8P5E - chains 4 and 7 of the 15 polymer chains in the assembly; structure by electron microscopy, 3.90 A resolution.

Chain 4:
Name: DNA replication licensing factor MCM4
Organism: Saccharomyces cerevisiae
Notes: EC 3.6.4.12
Reference sequence: P30665 (MCM4_YEAST); numbering as in UniProt (aligned over 1-933)
Sequence (933 residues; numbered 1 to 933; the number before each row is that of its first residue):
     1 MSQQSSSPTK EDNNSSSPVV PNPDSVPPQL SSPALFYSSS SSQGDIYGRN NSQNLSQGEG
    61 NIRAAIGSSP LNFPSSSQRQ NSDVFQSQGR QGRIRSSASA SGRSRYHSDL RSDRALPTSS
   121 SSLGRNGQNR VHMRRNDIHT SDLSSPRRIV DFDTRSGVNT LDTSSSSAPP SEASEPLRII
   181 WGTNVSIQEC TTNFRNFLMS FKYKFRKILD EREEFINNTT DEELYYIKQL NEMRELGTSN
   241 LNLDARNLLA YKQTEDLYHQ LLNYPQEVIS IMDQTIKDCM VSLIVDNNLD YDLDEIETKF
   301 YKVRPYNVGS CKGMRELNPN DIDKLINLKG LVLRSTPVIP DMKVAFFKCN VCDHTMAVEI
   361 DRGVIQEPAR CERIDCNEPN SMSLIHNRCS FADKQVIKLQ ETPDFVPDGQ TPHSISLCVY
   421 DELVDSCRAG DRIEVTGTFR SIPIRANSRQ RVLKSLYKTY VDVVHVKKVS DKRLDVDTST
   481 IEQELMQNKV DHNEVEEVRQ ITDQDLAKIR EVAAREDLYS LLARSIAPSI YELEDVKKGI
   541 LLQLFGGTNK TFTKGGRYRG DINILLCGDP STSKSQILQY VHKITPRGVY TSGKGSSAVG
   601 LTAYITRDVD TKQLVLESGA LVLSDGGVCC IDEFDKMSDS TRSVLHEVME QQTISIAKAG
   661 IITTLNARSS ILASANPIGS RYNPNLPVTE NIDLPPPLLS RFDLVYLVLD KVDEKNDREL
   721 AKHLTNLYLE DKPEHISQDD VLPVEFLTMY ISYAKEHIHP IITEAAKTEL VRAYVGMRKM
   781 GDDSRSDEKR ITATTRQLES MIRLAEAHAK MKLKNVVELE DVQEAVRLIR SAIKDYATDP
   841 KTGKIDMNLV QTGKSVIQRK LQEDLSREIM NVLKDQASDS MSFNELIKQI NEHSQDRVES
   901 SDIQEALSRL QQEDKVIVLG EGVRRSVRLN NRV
Not modelled in the structure: 1-182, 213-222, 286-291, 470-503, 594-599, 730-740, 842-933
Metal / ion sites: Zn2+: Cys349, Cys352, Cys371, Cys376
Residues lining bound ligands:
  - ADP (adenosine-5'-diphosphate), molecule 1: Ser529, Asp569, Pro570, Ser571, Thr572, Ser573, Lys574, Ser575, Asn676, Leu720, Leu724
  - ADP, molecule 2: Arg701, Thr795, Arg796

Chain 7:
Name: DNA replication licensing factor MCM7
Organism: Saccharomyces cerevisiae
Notes: EC 3.6.4.12
Reference sequence: P38132 (MCM7_YEAST); residue numbers follow UniProt; this construct covers 1-845
Sequence (845 residues; each row starts with the number of its first residue):
     1 MSAALPSIQL PVDYNNLFNE ITDFLVTFKQ DTLSSDATRN ENEDENLDAE NIEQHLLEKG
    61 PKYMAMLQKV ANRELNSVII DLDDILQYQN EKFLQGTQAD DLVSAIQQNA NHFTELFCRA
   121 IDNNMPLPTK EIDYKDDVLD VILNQRRLRN ERMLSDRTNE IRSENLMDTT MDPPSSMNDA
   181 LREVVEDETE LFPPNLTRRY FLYFKPLSQN CARRYRKKAI SSKPLSVRQI KGDFLGQLIT
   241 VRGIITRVSD VKPAVEVIAY TCDQCGYEVF QEVNSRTFTP LSECTSEECS QNQTKGQLFM
   301 STRASKFSAF QECKIQELSQ QVPVGHIPRS LNIHVNGTLV RSLSPGDIVD VTGIFLPAPY
   361 TGFKALKAGL LTETYLEAQF VRQHKKKFAS FSLTSDVEER VMELITSGDV YNRLAKSIAP
   421 EIYGNLDVKK ALLLLLVGGV DKRVGDGMKI RGDINVCLMG DPGVAKSQLL KAICKISPRG
   481 VYTTGKGSSG VGLTAAVMKD PVTDEMILEG GALVLADNGI CCIDEFDKMD ESDRTAIHEV
   541 MEQQTISISK AGINTTLNAR TSILAAANPL YGRYNPRLSP LDNINLPAAL LSRFDILFLM
   601 LDIPSRDDDE KLAEHVTYVH MHNKQPDLDF TPVEPSKMRE YIAYAKTKRP VMSEAVNDYV
   661 VQAYIRLRQD SKREMDSKFS FGQATPRTLL GIIRLSQALA KLRLADMVDI DDVEEALRLV
   721 RVSKESLYQE TNKSKEDESP TTKIFTIIKK MLQETGKNTL SYENIVKTVR LRGFTMLQLS
   781 NCIQEYSYLN VWHLINEGNT LKFVDDGTMD TDQEDSLVST PKLAPQTTAS ANVSAQDSDI
   841 DLQDA
Not modelled in the structure: 1-3, 31-58, 155-188, 729-845
Metal / ion sites: Zn2+: Cys262, Cys265, Lys295, Gly296
Residues lining bound ligands:
  - ADP (adenosine-5'-diphosphate): Glu542, Pro686, Arg687, Leu690
  - ATP (adenosine-5'-triphosphate): Glu421, Ile422, Tyr423, Asn425, Asp461, Pro462, Gly463, Val464, Ala465, Lys466, Ser467, Gln468, Leu612, Val616

Chain 4 / chain 7 interface:
Pairs across the interface - 58 pairs, chain 4 then chain 7:
  Asn263(4) - Val138(7)
  Asn263(4) - Arg303(7)  hydrogen bond (backbone-side chain)
  Arg315(4) - Arg341(7)  hydrogen bond (backbone-side chain)
  Asp323(4) - Thr302(7)  hydrogen bond
  Asp323(4) - Arg303(7)
  Arg334(4) - Ala551(7)  hydrogen bond (side chain-backbone)
  Arg362(4) - Phe299(7)
  Gln400(4) - Thr555(7)
  Thr411(4) - Val497(7)
  Pro412(4) - Glu509(7)
  Gly430(4) - Asn554(7)
  Arg451(4) - Pro280(7)
  Val452(4) - Thr277(7)
  Val452(4) - Phe278(7)
  Val452(4) - Thr279(7)
  Leu453(4) - Thr277(7)  hydrogen bond (backbone-side chain)
  Leu453(4) - Phe278(7)  hydrogen bond (backbone-backbone)
  Lys454(4) - Phe278(7)
  Ser455(4) - Ala254(7)
  Ser455(4) - Val255(7)  hydrogen bond (backbone-backbone)
  Ser455(4) - Arg276(7)  hydrogen bond (side chain-backbone)
  Leu456(4) - Pro253(7)
  Leu456(4) - Phe310(7)  hydrophobic
  Tyr457(4) - Pro253(7)
  Tyr457(4) - Val255(7)
  Tyr457(4) - Met300(7)
  Tyr457(4) - Phe307(7)  hydrophobic
  Lys458(4) - Lys252(7)
  Thr459(4) - Lys252(7)  hydrogen bond
  Thr459(4) - Pro253(7)
  Ser529(4) - Met448(7)
  Pro570(4) - Arg687(7)  hydrogen bond (backbone-side chain)
  Ser571(4) - Ala684(7)  hydrogen bond (side chain-backbone)
  Ser571(4) - Pro686(7)
  Tyr580(4) - Met448(7)
  Val609(4) - Met506(7)  hydrophobic
  Ser680(4) - Gln683(7)  hydrogen bond
  Arg681(4) - Glu674(7)  salt bridge
  Arg681(4) - Gln683(7)
  Arg681(4) - Ala684(7)
  Asp710(4) - Arg668(7)  salt bridge
  Lys711(4) - Arg668(7)  hydrogen bond (backbone-side chain)
  Val712(4) - Arg668(7)
  Val712(4) - Ser671(7)
  Val712(4) - Lys672(7)
  Glu714(4) - Ile665(7)
  Glu714(4) - Lys672(7)
  Asp717(4) - Ile665(7)
  Asp717(4) - Arg668(7)  salt bridge
  Arg718(4) - Val661(7)
  Arg718(4) - Ile665(7)
  Ala721(4) - Val661(7)  hydrophobic
  Thr725(4) - Val661(7)
  Tyr728(4) - Val440(7)
  Tyr728(4) - Val444(7)
  Tyr728(4) - Met652(7)
  Tyr728(4) - Ile693(7)
  Leu729(4) - Glu654(7)
Other interface residues (no listed pair), chain 4 (49 interface residues in all): Tyr264, Glu316, Leu317, Pro319, Leu331, Leu333, Asp361, Gln410, Ser441, Pro443, Pro528, Asp713, Lys722, Leu727
Other interface residues (no listed pair), chain 7 (53 interface residues in all): Ile258, Ser275, Ser308, Ala309, Pro345, Asp446, Ile450, Ile507, Leu508, Ile553, Asn657, Tyr664, Thr685, Gln697

Overview:
Chain 4 and chain 7 form an interface of 49 and 53 residues respectively, with 13 hydrogen bonds and 3 salt
bridges. Among the polar pairs are Arg681(4)-Glu674(7), Asp710(4)-Arg668(7) and Asp717(4)-Arg668(7). One ADP
molecule is bound between chain 4 and chain 7.
Here chain 4 is DNA replication licensing factor MCM4 and chain 7 is DNA replication licensing factor MCM7,
both from Saccharomyces cerevisiae. Entry 8P5E (S. cerevisiae nexus-sCMGE after DNA replication initiation)
was determined by electron microscopy together with 8P62 and 8P63 from the same study.
